PDB entry 9B19 | electron microscopy, 2.30 A resolution | chains A and D of the 4 polymer chains in the assembly

[Chain A]
Protein: Capsid protein VP1
From: enterovirus D68
Notes: EC 3.4.22.29, 3.6.1.15, 3.4.22.28, 2.7.7.48
UniProtKB: A0A097BW12 (A0A097BW12_HED68); residues -11 to 297 here correspond to UniProt positions 553-861 (UniProt number = residue number + 564)
Amino-acid sequence (309 residues; each row starts with the number of its first residue; numbers below 1 keep their minus sign (Leu-11 is residue -11)):
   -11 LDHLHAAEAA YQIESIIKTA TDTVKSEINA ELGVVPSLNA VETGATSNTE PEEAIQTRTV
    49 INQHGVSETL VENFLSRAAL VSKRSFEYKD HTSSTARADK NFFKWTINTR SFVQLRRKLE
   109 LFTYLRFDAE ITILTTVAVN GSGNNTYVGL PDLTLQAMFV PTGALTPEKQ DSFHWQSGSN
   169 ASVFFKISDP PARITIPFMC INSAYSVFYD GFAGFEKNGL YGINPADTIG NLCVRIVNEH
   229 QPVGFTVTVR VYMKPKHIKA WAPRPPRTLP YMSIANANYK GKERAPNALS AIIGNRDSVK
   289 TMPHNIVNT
Unresolved in the structure: -11 to 0, 84-85, 130-134, 297
Ligand contacts: A1AIE (N-{(4M)-4-[5-(aminomethyl)thiophen-2-yl]quinolin-8-yl}-4-[(propan-2-yl)oxy]benzamide): Val69, Trp93, Ile95, Asn96, Thr97, Phe115, Ala117, Ile119, Ala145, Met146, Phe147, Ala169, Ser170, Val171, Ile182, Ile184, Tyr193, Asp215, Ile217, Leu220, Val239, Met241

[Chain D]
Protein: Capsid protein VP4
From: enterovirus D68
UniProtKB: Q68T42 (POLG_HED68); residues 0-68 here correspond to UniProt positions 1-69 (UniProt number = residue number + 1)
Amino-acid sequence (69 residues; numbered 0 to 68; the number before each row is that of its first residue; numbering starts at 0):
     0 MGAQVTRQQT GTHENANIAT NGSHITYNQI NFYKDSYAAS ASKQDFSQDP SKFTEPVVEG
    60 LKAGAPVLK
Unresolved in the structure: 0-28, 63, 68
Swiss-Prot annotation at these positions:
  - site: Lys68 (Cleavage)
  - lipidation: Gly1 (N-myristoyl glycine)

[Chain A / chain D interface]
Pairs across the interface - 46 pairs, chain A then chain D:
  Ile1(A) - Gln47(D)
  Ile1(A) - Asp48(D)  hydrogen bond (backbone-side chain)
  Ile1(A) - Ser50(D)
  Glu2(A) - Ser46(D)
  Glu2(A) - Gln47(D)
  Glu2(A) - Asp48(D)
  Ser3(A) - Phe45(D)
  Ser3(A) - Ser46(D)
  Ser3(A) - Gln47(D)  hydrogen bond (backbone-backbone)
  Ile4(A) - Phe45(D)
  Ile4(A) - Ser46(D)
  Ile5(A) - Phe45(D)  hydrogen bond (backbone-backbone)
  Ile5(A) - Gln47(D)
  Lys6(A) - Phe45(D)
  Gly21(A) - Pro65(D)
  Val23(A) - Ala64(D)
  Asn27(A) - Val66(D)
  Ala28(A) - Val66(D)  hydrophobic
  Ala28(A) - Leu67(D)  hydrophobic
  Thr31(A) - Val56(D)
  Thr31(A) - Leu67(D)
  Ala33(A) - Thr53(D)
  Ala33(A) - Leu60(D)  hydrophobic
  Thr34(A) - Thr53(D)  hydrogen bond (backbone-backbone)
  Thr34(A) - Leu60(D)
  Asn36(A) - Leu60(D)
  Asn36(A) - Lys61(D)  hydrogen bond (side chain-backbone)
  Glu41(A) - Ala62(D)
  Ser55(A) - Phe45(D)
  Leu58(A) - Lys42(D)
  Leu58(A) - Asp44(D)
  Leu58(A) - Phe45(D)  hydrophobic
  Glu60(A) - Ala40(D)
  Glu60(A) - Ser41(D)  hydrogen bond (side chain-backbone)
  Glu60(A) - Lys42(D)
  Asp116(A) - Tyr36(D)
  Thr183(A) - Tyr36(D)
  Pro185(A) - Tyr36(D)
  Lys244(A) - Tyr36(D)
  Lys244(A) - Ala37(D)  hydrogen bond (side chain-backbone)
  Lys244(A) - Ala38(D)  hydrogen bond (side chain-backbone)
  His245(A) - Tyr36(D)
  His245(A) - Ala38(D)  hydrogen bond (side chain-backbone)
  His245(A) - Ser39(D)  hydrogen bond (side chain-backbone)
  His245(A) - Ser41(D)
  Pro251(A) - Phe52(D)
Interface residues without a listed pair, chain A (31 interface residues in all): Val22, Pro24, Gly32, Val54, Asn61, Ser64, Ile184
Interface residues without a listed pair, chain D (26 interface residues in all): Ser35, Glu54, Pro55

[In short]
31 residues of chain A face 26 of chain D across their interface; the contacts include 10 hydrogen bonds.
Polar contacts include Ile1(A)-Asp48(D), Asn36(A)-Lys61(D) and Glu60(A)-Ser41(D). Bound to chain A: compound
A1AIE.
Here chain A is Capsid protein VP1 and chain D is Capsid protein VP4, both from enterovirus D68. Entry 9B19
(EV-D68 in complex with inhibitor Jun11-54-1) was determined by electron microscopy.
